Entry 3L3U (X-ray diffraction, 1.40 A resolution); this record covers chains A and B.

# Chain A (and B)
Protein: POL polyprotein
Source organism: Human immunodeficiency virus 1
Notes: fragment: CATALYTIC CORE DOMAIN OF integrase; chain B of this document is another copy of the same molecule, construct and numbering; everything in this record applies to it too
UniProtKB: Q72498 (Q72498_9HIV1); residues 50-212 here correspond to UniProt positions 765-927 (UniProt number = residue number + 715)
Chain sequence (163 residues; row label = number of the first residue in the row):
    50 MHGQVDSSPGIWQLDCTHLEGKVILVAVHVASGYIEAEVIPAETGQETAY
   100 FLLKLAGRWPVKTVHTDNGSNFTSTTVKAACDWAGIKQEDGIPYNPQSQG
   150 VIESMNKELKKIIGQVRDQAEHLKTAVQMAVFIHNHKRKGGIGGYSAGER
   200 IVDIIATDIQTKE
Disordered / not traced: 50-56, 208-212 (chain B: 50-56, 141-148, 210-212)
Sequence notes: engineered mutation Ser56 (Cys771 in Q72498), Asp131 (Trp846 in Q72498), Asp139 (Phe854 in Q72498), His185 (Phe900 in Q72498)
Reported in the primary citation:
  - contacts within the chain: Asp64-Asn155 (hydrogen bond), Asp116-Gly118 (backbone contact), Glu157-His183
  - self-association interface (contacts with another copy of this molecule): Glu85, Lys103, Arg107
  - catalytic residues: Asp64, Asp116 (citing earlier work)
  - conformationally variable residues (loop rearrangement, order/disorder transition): Gly140 to Gly149

# Chain A / chain B interface
Pairs across the interface (56):
  Tyr83(A) - Arg107(B)
  Glu85(A) - Arg107(B)  salt bridge
  Glu87(A) - Tyr99(B)
  Glu87(A) - Lys103(B)  salt bridge
  Gln95(A) - Thr174(B)
  Tyr99(A) - Lys173(B)
  Tyr99(A) - Gln177(B)
  Leu102(A) - Thr174(B)
  Leu102(A) - Gln177(B)
  Leu102(A) - Met178(B)  hydrophobic
  Lys103(A) - Glu87(B)  salt bridge
  Lys103(A) - Gln177(B)
  Ala105(A) - Phe181(B)
  Ala105(A) - His185(B)  hydrogen bond (backbone-side chain)
  Gly106(A) - Phe181(B)
  Gly106(A) - Asn184(B)  hydrogen bond (backbone-side chain)
  Gly106(A) - His185(B)
  Arg107(A) - Tyr83(B)
  Arg107(A) - Glu85(B)  salt bridge
  Arg107(A) - Glu87(B)  salt bridge
  Arg107(A) - Lys103(B)
  Arg107(A) - Arg107(B)
  Arg107(A) - Trp108(B)
  Trp108(A) - Arg107(B)
  Trp108(A) - Trp108(B)  hydrophobic
  Trp108(A) - His185(B)
  Trp132(A) - Gln168(B)  hydrogen bond
  Trp132(A) - Met178(B)  hydrophobic
  Trp132(A) - Phe181(B)  hydrophobic
  Ala133(A) - Phe181(B)
  Gln168(A) - Trp132(B)  hydrogen bond
  Lys173(A) - Tyr99(B)
  Thr174(A) - Leu102(B)
  Gln177(A) - Tyr99(B)
  Gln177(A) - Leu102(B)
  Gln177(A) - Lys103(B)
  Met178(A) - Trp132(B)
  Phe181(A) - Ala105(B)
  Phe181(A) - Gly106(B)
  Phe181(A) - Trp132(B)  hydrophobic
  Phe181(A) - Ala133(B)
  Asn184(A) - Gly106(B)  hydrogen bond (side chain-backbone)
  His185(A) - Ala105(B)
  Glu198(A) - Ile208(B)
  Val201(A) - Val201(B)
  Val201(A) - Ile204(B)  hydrophobic
  Val201(A) - Ala205(B)
  Val201(A) - Ile208(B)  hydrophobic
  Ile204(A) - Val201(B)  hydrophobic
  Ala205(A) - Val201(B)
  Ala205(A) - Asp202(B)
  Ala205(A) - Ala205(B)  hydrophobic
  Thr206(A) - Glu198(B)
  Thr206(A) - Asp202(B)  hydrogen bond (backbone-side chain)
  Asp207(A) - Tyr194(B)
  Asp207(A) - Asp202(B)  hydrogen bond (backbone-side chain)
Interface residues without a listed pair, chain A (31 interface residues in all): Val88, Pro109, Ile182, Asp202
Interface residues without a listed pair, chain B (32 interface residues in all): Val88, Val165, His171, Val180, Ile182

# Summary
31 residues of chain A face 32 of chain B across their interface; the contacts include 7 hydrogen bonds and 5
salt bridges. Polar pairs include Glu85(A)-Arg107(B), Glu87(A)-Lys103(B) and Arg107(A)-Glu87(B). The paper
reports catalytic residues Asp64(A) and Asp116(A); conformational variability at Gly140(A).
Both chains are POL polyprotein (Human immunodeficiency virus 1). Entry 3L3U (Crystal structure of the HIV-1
integrase core domain to 1.4A) was determined by X-ray diffraction together with 3L3V from the same study.
